Entry 5D7N (X-ray diffraction, 1.83 A resolution); this record covers chain A.

# Chain A
Molecule: NAD-dependent protein deacetylase sirtuin-3, mitochondrial
Source organism: Homo sapiens
Notes: EC 3.5.1.-
Reference sequence: Q9NTG7 (SIR3_HUMAN); numbering as in UniProt (aligned over 118-395)
Sequence (281 residues; numbered 115 to 395; the number before each row is that of its first residue):
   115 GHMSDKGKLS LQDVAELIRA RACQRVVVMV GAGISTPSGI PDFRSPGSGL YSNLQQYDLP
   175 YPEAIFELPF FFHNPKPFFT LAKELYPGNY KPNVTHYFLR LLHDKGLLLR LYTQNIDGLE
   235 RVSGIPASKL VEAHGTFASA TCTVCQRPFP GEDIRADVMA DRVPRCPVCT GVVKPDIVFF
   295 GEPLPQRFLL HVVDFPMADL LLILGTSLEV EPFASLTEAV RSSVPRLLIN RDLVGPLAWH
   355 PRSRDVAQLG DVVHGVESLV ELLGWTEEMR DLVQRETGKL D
Unresolved in the structure: 115-120, 392-395
Sequence notes: expression tag (115-117)
Bound ions: Zn2+: Cys256, Cys259, Cys280, Cys283

# Summary
The Zn2+ site is built by Cys256, Cys259, Cys280 and Cys283.
Chain A is NAD-dependent protein deacetylase sirtuin-3, mitochondrial (Homo sapiens); the structure, Crystal
structure of human Sirt3 at an improved resolution, was determined by X-ray diffraction, deposited together
with 5D7O and 5D7P.
